Entry 7GUT (X-ray diffraction, 1.75 A resolution); this record covers chains A and D.

Chain A:
Molecule: B-cell lymphoma 6 protein
Source organism: Homo sapiens
Reference sequence: P41182 (BCL6_HUMAN); residue numbers follow UniProt; this construct covers 5-129
Sequence (128 residues; each row starts with the number of its first residue):
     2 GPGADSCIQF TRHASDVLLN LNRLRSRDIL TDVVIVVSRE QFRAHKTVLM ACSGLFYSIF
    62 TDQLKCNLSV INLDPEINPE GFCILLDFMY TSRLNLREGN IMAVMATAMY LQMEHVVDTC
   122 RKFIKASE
Unresolved in the structure: 2-5
Differences from the reference sequence: expression tag (2-4)
Ligand contacts: A1ACA (5-[(5-bromo-2-chloropyrimidin-4-yl)amino]-1,3-dihydro-2H-indol-2-one): Asn-21, Arg-24, Leu-25, Met-51, Ala-52, Cys-53, Ser-54, Gly-55, Tyr-58, Gln-113, Met-114, Glu-115
Curated features (UniProtKB/Swiss-Prot):
  - mutagenesis: Asn-21 (N21K: Abolishes interaction with NCOR2 and HDAC2, no effect on interaction with CTBP1 and transcriptional autoinhibition; when associated with A-116 and 376-Q--Q-379), Ser-59 (S59A: Abolished ubiquitination by the SCF(FBXL17) complex), His-116 (H116A: Abolishes interaction with NCOR2 and HDAC2, no effect on interaction with CTBP1 and transcriptional autoinhibition; when associated with K-21 and 376-Q--Q-379)

Chain D:
Molecule: WVIP tetrapeptide
Sequence (6 residues; row label = number of the first residue in the row; numbering starts at 0):
     0 XWVIPA
Modified residues: ACE (acetyl group) at position 0

Interface between chain A and chain D:
Contacting residue pairs (11; chain A residue first):
  Cys-8(A) with Pro-4(D)
  Ile-9(A) with Trp-1(D), hydrophobic; Val-2(D)
  Gln-10(A) with ACE_0(D); Trp-1(D); Val-2(D), hydrogen bond (backbone-backbone); Pro-4(D)
  Phe-11(A) with ACE_0(D); Trp-1(D)
  Thr-12(A) with ACE_0(D), hydrogen bond (backbone-backbone); Val-2(D)
Interface residues without a listed pair, chain D (5 interface residues in all): Ile-3

In short:
The chain A/chain D interface involves 5 residues from each chain; the contacts include 2 hydrogen bonds.
Backbone hydrogen bonds pair Gln-10(A)/Val-2(D) and Thr-12(A)/ACE_0(D). Bound to chain A: compound A1ACA. From
UniProt: 3 mutagenesis sites on chain A.
Chain A is B-cell lymphoma 6 protein (Homo sapiens) and chain D is WVIP tetrapeptide; the structure, Crystal
Structure of B-cell lymphoma 6 protein BTB domain in complex with ligand 2 at 2.50 ..., was determined by
X-ray diffraction, deposited together with 7GUD, 7GUE, 7GUF, 7GUG, 7GUH, 7GUI and 126 further entries.
